PDB entry 3K0J | X-ray diffraction, 3.10 A resolution | chains A and C of the 3 polymer chains in the assembly

== Chain A ==
Protein: U1 small nuclear ribonucleoprotein A
Source organism: Homo sapiens
Notes: fragment: RRM 1 domain
UniProtKB: P09012 (SNRPA_HUMAN); residues 202-297 here correspond to UniProt positions 2-97 (UniProt number = residue number - 200)
Amino-acid sequence (96 residues; row label = number of the first residue in the row):
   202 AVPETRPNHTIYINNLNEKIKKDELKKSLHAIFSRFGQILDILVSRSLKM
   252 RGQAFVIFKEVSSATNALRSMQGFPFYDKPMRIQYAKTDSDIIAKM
Unresolved in the structure: 202-205
Construct notes: engineered mutation His231 (Tyr31 in P09012), Arg236 (Gln36 in P09012)
Swiss-Prot annotation at these positions:
  - modified residue: Ala202 (N-acetylalanine), Lys260 (N6-acetyllysine)

== Chain C ==
Protein: U1 small nuclear ribonucleoprotein A
Source organism: Homo sapiens
Notes: fragment: RRM 1 domain
UniProtKB: P09012 (SNRPA_HUMAN); residues 402-497 here correspond to UniProt positions 2-97 (UniProt number = residue number - 400)
Amino-acid sequence (96 residues; numbered 402 to 497; the number before each row is that of its first residue):
   402 AVPETRPNHTIYINNLNEKIKKDELKKSLHAIFSRFGQILDILVSRSLKM
   452 RGQAFVIFKEVSSATNALRSMQGFPFYDKPMRIQYAKTDSDIIAKM
Unresolved in the structure: 402-403, 490-497
Construct notes: engineered mutation His431 (Tyr31 in P09012), Arg436 (Gln36 in P09012)
Swiss-Prot annotation at these positions:
  - modified residue: Ala402 (N-acetylalanine), Lys460 (N6-acetyllysine)

== How chain A and chain C interact ==
Residue-residue contacts (16; chain A residue first):
  Glu225(A) - Arg483(C)  salt bridge
  Lys228(A) - Arg483(C)
  Ser229(A) - Asn416(C)
  Ser229(A) - Pro481(C)
  Ser229(A) - Arg483(C)  hydrogen bond
  Ala232(A) - Gln473(C)
  Ala232(A) - Gly474(C)
  Ile233(A) - Gly474(C)
  Arg236(A) - Arg470(C)  hydrogen bond (side chain-backbone)
  Arg236(A) - Ser471(C)  hydrogen bond (side chain-backbone)
  Arg236(A) - Met472(C)
  Arg236(A) - Gln473(C)  hydrogen bond (side chain-backbone)
  Tyr278(A) - Asn416(C)  hydrogen bond
  Tyr278(A) - Asp479(C)
  Tyr278(A) - Lys480(C)
  Tyr278(A) - Pro481(C)
Also at the interface, not in a pair above, chain A (9 interface residues in all): Phe277, Asp279
Also at the interface, not in a pair above, chain C (11 interface residues in all): Met482

== Overview ==
9 residues of chain A and 11 residues of chain C are in contact; the contacts include 5 hydrogen bonds and 1
salt bridge. Among the polar pairs are Glu225(A)-Arg483(C), Ser229(A)-Arg483(C) and Arg236(A)-Arg470(C).
Chain A and chain C are both U1 small nuclear ribonucleoprotein A (Homo sapiens); the structure, Crystal
structure of the E. coli ThiM riboswitch in complex with thiamine pyrophosphate and the U1A ..., was
determined by X-ray diffraction.
